Entry 3M9H (X-ray diffraction, 2.00 A resolution); this record covers chains B and C of the 4 polymer chains in the assembly.

# Chain B (and C)
Name: Proteasome-associated ATPase
From: Mycobacterium tuberculosis
Notes: fragment: Coil coil domain (UNP residues: 46-96); chain C of this document is another copy of the same molecule, construct and numbering; everything in this record applies to it too
UniProtKB: P63345 (MPA_MYCTU); residues 46-96 here = UniProt positions 46-96
Chain sequence (55 residues; numbered 42 to 96; the number before each row is that of its first residue):
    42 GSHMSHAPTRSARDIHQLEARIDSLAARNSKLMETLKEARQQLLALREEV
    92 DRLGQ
Disordered / not traced: 42-51, 95-96
Sequence notes: expression tag (42-45)

# Interface between chain B and chain C
Pairs across the interface - 41 pairs, chain B then chain C:
  Ile56(B) - Val91(C)
  Ile56(B) - Leu94(C)
  Leu59(B) - Val91(C)  hydrophobic
  Glu60(B) - Arg88(C)  salt bridge
  Glu60(B) - Asp92(C)
  Ile63(B) - Leu84(C)
  Ile63(B) - Leu87(C)  hydrophobic
  Ile63(B) - Arg88(C)
  Ile63(B) - Val91(C)  hydrophobic
  Asp64(B) - Arg88(C)  salt bridge
  Leu66(B) - Leu84(C)  hydrophobic
  Ala67(B) - Leu84(C)  hydrophobic
  Asn70(B) - Leu77(C)  hydrogen bond (side chain-backbone)
  Asn70(B) - Ala80(C)
  Asn70(B) - Arg81(C)
  Leu73(B) - Leu77(C)  hydrophobic
  Met74(B) - Met74(C)  hydrophobic
  Met74(B) - Leu77(C)  hydrophobic
  Met74(B) - Lys78(C)
  Met74(B) - Arg81(C)
  Leu77(B) - Asn70(C)  hydrogen bond (backbone-side chain)
  Leu77(B) - Leu73(C)  hydrophobic
  Leu77(B) - Met74(C)
  Leu77(B) - Leu77(C)  hydrophobic
  Ala80(B) - Asn70(C)
  Arg81(B) - Asn70(C)
  Arg81(B) - Met74(C)
  Leu84(B) - Ile63(C)
  Leu84(B) - Leu66(C)  hydrophobic
  Leu84(B) - Ala67(C)  hydrophobic
  Leu84(B) - Asn70(C)
  Leu87(B) - Ile63(C)  hydrophobic
  Arg88(B) - Glu60(C)  salt bridge
  Arg88(B) - Ile63(C)
  Arg88(B) - Asp64(C)  salt bridge
  Val91(B) - Ile56(C)
  Val91(B) - Leu59(C)  hydrophobic
  Val91(B) - Glu60(C)
  Val91(B) - Ile63(C)  hydrophobic
  Asp92(B) - Glu60(C)
  Leu94(B) - Ile56(C)
Interface residues without a listed pair, chain B (20 interface residues in all): Lys78

# Overview
Chain B and chain C each contribute 20 residues to their interface; the contacts include 2 hydrogen bonds and
4 salt bridges. Among the polar pairs are Glu60(B)-Arg88(C), Asp64(B)-Arg88(C) and Asn70(B)-Leu77(C).
Both chains are Proteasome-associated ATPase (Mycobacterium tuberculosis). Entry 3M9H (Crystal structure of
the amino terminal coiled coil domain of the Mycobacterium tuberculosis proteasomal ATPase Mpa) was determined
by X-ray diffraction, deposited together with 3M91, 3M9B and 3M9D.
